2SEB - chains A and B of the 4 polymer chains in the assembly; structure by X-ray diffraction, 2.50 A resolution.

[Chain A]
Molecule: HLA class II histocompatibility antigen
From: Homo sapiens
Notes: fragment: extracellular domain
UniProtKB: P01903 (2DRA_HUMAN); residues 1-181 here correspond to UniProt positions 26-206 (UniProt number = residue number + 25)
Chain sequence (181 residues; each row starts with the number of its first residue):
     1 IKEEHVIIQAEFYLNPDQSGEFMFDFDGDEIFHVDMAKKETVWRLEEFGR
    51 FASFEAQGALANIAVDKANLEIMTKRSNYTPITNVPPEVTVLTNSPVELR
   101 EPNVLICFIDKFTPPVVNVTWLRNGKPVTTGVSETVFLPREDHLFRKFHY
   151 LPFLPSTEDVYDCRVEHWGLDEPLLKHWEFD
Disordered / not traced: 181
Disulfides: C107-C163
Covalent attachments: N-acetylglucosamine (NAG) linked to N118
Swiss-Prot annotation at these positions:
  - region: E179 to D181 (Connecting peptide)
  - site: Q9 (Self- and pathogen-derived peptide antigen), G49 (Self-peptide antigen), F51 (Self- and pathogen-derived peptide antigen), A52 (Self-peptide antigen), S53 (Self- and pathogen-derived peptide antigen), E55 (Pathogen-derived peptide antigen), N62 (Self- and pathogen-derived peptide antigen), N69 (Pathogen-derived peptide antigen), R76 (Self- and pathogen-derived peptide antigen)
  - glycosylation (N-linked (GlcNAc...) asparagine): N78, N118
From the paper describing this entry:
  - contacts within the chain: G58-N62 (water-mediated contact)

[Chain B]
Molecule: HLA class II histocompatibility antigen
From: Homo sapiens
Notes: fragment: extracellular domain
UniProtKB: P13760 (2B14_HUMAN); residues 1-192 here correspond to UniProt positions 30-221 (UniProt number = residue number + 29)
Chain sequence (192 residues; each row starts with the number of its first residue):
     1 GDTRPRFLEQVKHECHFFNGTERVRFLDRYFYHQEEYVRFDSDVGEYRAV
    51 TELGRPDAEYWNSQKDLLEQKRAAVDTYCRHNYGVGESFTVQRRVYPEVT
   101 VYPAKTQPLQHHNLLVCSVNGFYPGSIEVRWFRNGQEEKTGVVSTGLIQN
   151 GDWTFQTLVMLETVPRSGEVYTCQVEHPSLTSPLTVEWRARS
Disordered / not traced: 1, 105-112, 165-168, 191-192
Disulfides: C15-C79, C117-C173
From the paper describing this entry:
  - conformationally variable residues (helix shift): K65 to A74

[How chain A and chain B interact]
Residue-residue contacts - 129 pairs, chain A then chain B:
  K2(A) with F18(B)
  E3(A) with H16(B), salt bridge; F17(B); F18(B)
  E4(A) with F17(B), hydrogen bond (backbone-backbone); N19(B); G20(B), hydrogen bond (side chain-backbone)
  H5(A) with H16(B); F17(B), hydrogen bond (backbone-backbone); V91(B)
  V6(A) with C15(B); H16(B)
  I7(A) with H13(B); E14(B); C15(B), hydrogen bond (backbone-backbone); F17(B), hydrophobic
  I8(A) with H13(B); E14(B)
  Q9(A) with V11(B); K12(B); H13(B), hydrogen bond (backbone-backbone); Y78(B), hydrogen bond
  A10(A) with V11(B); K12(B)
  E11(A) with Q10(B); V11(B), hydrogen bond (backbone-backbone); H13(B), salt bridge
  F12(A) with L8(B), hydrophobic; E9(B)
  Y13(A) with F7(B); L8(B); E9(B), hydrogen bond (backbone-backbone)
  L14(A) with R6(B); F7(B); L8(B), hydrophobic
  N15(A) with P5(B); R6(B); F7(B), hydrogen bond (backbone-backbone)
  P16(A) with R4(B); P5(B); R6(B)
  D17(A) with R6(B), salt bridge
  F24(A) with Y78(B); N82(B)
  F26(A) with T90(B); V91(B), hydrophobic; Y123(B); W153(B), hydrophobic
  D27(A) with Q149(B), hydrogen bond (backbone-side chain)
  G28(A) with Q149(B)
  D29(A) with Y123(B); Q149(B), hydrogen bond; G151(B); D152(B); W153(B), hydrogen bond (side chain-backbone)
  E30(A) with W153(B), hydrogen bond (backbone-side chain)
  I31(A) with W153(B), hydrophobic
  R44(A) with G151(B), hydrogen bond (side chain-backbone); D152(B); W153(B)
  L45(A) with R93(B); W153(B), hydrophobic
  E47(A) with R93(B), salt bridge
  F48(A) with F89(B), hydrophobic; W153(B)
  F51(A) with F89(B), hydrophobic
  A52(A) with V85(B), hydrophobic; F89(B), hydrophobic
  N62(A) with H13(B)
  D66(A) with E9(B); V11(B)
  N69(A) with E9(B)
  L70(A) with F7(B); L8(B); E9(B); Y32(B), hydrophobic
  M73(A) with E9(B); Y32(B), hydrophobic; Y37(B); L53(B), hydrophobic
  T74(A) with F7(B); Y32(B)
  R76(A) with L53(B), hydrogen bond (side chain-backbone); P56(B); D57(B), salt bridge
  S77(A) with Y32(B), hydrogen bond
  Y79(A) with F7(B)
  T80(A) with F7(B); Y32(B), hydrogen bond (backbone-side chain); H33(B), hydrogen bond (backbone-side chain)
  P81(A) with P5(B), hydrophobic; R6(B); F7(B), hydrophobic; H33(B), hydrogen bond (backbone-side chain)
  I82(A) with R6(B), hydrogen bond (backbone-backbone); H33(B), hydrogen bond (backbone-side chain)
  L92(A) with I148(B), hydrophobic; Q156(B)
  T93(A) with Q156(B), hydrogen bond (backbone-side chain)
  N94(A) with N120(B); N150(B)
  S95(A) with N120(B)
  P96(A) with Y102(B), hydrophobic; S118(B); N120(B)
  I106(A) with N150(B)
  T113(A) with Q34(B)
  P114(A) with R6(B)
  P115(A) with L8(B)
  T135(A) with G151(B)
  P139(A) with K12(B)
  R140(A) with K12(B), hydrogen bond (backbone-side chain)
  D142(A) with Q34(B), hydrogen bond (backbone-side chain)
  H143(A) with Q10(B); K12(B); R29(B); F31(B); Q34(B)
  L144(A) with Q34(B)
  F145(A) with L8(B), hydrophobic; Q10(B)
  R146(A) with Q149(B)
  F148(A) with Q149(B); N150(B); G151(B)
  Y150(A) with N150(B), hydrogen bond (side chain-backbone); G151(B), hydrogen bond (side chain-backbone)
  W168(A) with D2(B); R6(B)
Also at the interface, not in a pair above, chain A (62 interface residues in all): V85
Also at the interface, not in a pair above, chain B (49 interface residues in all): Y30, Y83, T100, F155

[In short]
The interface between chain A and chain B involves 62 residues on one side and 49 on the other, with 26
hydrogen bonds and 5 salt bridges. Polar pairs include E3(A)-H16(B), E11(A)-H13(B) and D17(A)-R6(B).
Covalently linked N-acetylglucosamine: at N118(A). From the paper: conformational variability at K65(B);
contacts within the chain involving G58(A) and N62(A).
Here chain A is HLA class II histocompatibility antigen and chain B is HLA class II histocompatibility
antigen, both from Homo sapiens. Entry 2SEB (X-ray crystal structure of HLA-DR4 complexed with a peptide from
human collagen II) was determined by X-ray diffraction.
